8K6S - chains A and F of the 10 polymer chains in the assembly; structure by X-ray diffraction, 1.60 A resolution.

Chain A (and F):
Name: Cyanate hydratase
From: Escherichia coli K-12
Notes: EC 4.2.1.104; chain F of this document is another copy of the same molecule, construct and numbering; everything in this record applies to it too
UniProtKB: P00816 (CYNS_ECOLI); numbering as in UniProt (aligned over 1-156)
Sequence (160 residues; row label = number of the first residue in the row; numbers below 1 keep their minus sign (Gly-3 is residue -3)):
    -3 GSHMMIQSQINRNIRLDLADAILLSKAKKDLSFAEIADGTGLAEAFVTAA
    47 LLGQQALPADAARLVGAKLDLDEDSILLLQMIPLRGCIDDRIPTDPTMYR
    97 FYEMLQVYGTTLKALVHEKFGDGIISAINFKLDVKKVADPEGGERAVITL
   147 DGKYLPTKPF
Unresolved in the structure: -3 to 0
Differences from the reference sequence: expression tag (-3 to 0)
Ligand contacts: carbonate ion (CO3): Ile120, Ser122, Ala123, Ile124, Leu151
UniProt features mapped onto this chain:
  - active site: Arg96, Glu99, Ser122

Chain A / chain F interface:
Contacting residue pairs - 8 pairs, chain A then chain F:
  Thr90(A) - Gln102(F)
  Pro92(A) - Glu99(F)
  Tyr95(A) - Tyr95(F)  hydrophobic
  Arg96(A) - Arg96(F)
  Arg96(A) - Glu99(F)  salt bridge
  Glu99(A) - Pro92(F)
  Glu99(A) - Arg96(F)  salt bridge
  Gln102(A) - Thr90(F)
Interface residues without a listed pair, chain A (8 interface residues in all): Pro89, Val103
Interface residues without a listed pair, chain F (8 interface residues in all): Pro89, Val103

Summary:
Chain A and chain F each contribute 8 residues to their interface, with 2 salt bridges. The salt-bridged pair
is Arg96(A)-Glu99(F). Bound to chain A: carbonate ion. From UniProt: 3 active-site residues on chain A.
Chain A and chain F are both Cyanate hydratase (Escherichia coli K-12); the structure, Crystal structure of
E.coli Cyanase complex with bicarbonate, was determined by X-ray diffraction together with 8K6G, 8K6H, 8K6U
and 8K6X from the same study.
